PDB entry 8YW1 | electron microscopy, 3.44 A resolution | chains P and Q of the 33 polymer chains in the assembly

== Chain P (and Q) ==
Molecule: capsid protein, partial
Source organism: Semliki Forest virus 4
Notes: chain Q of this document is another copy of the same molecule, construct and numbering; everything in this record applies to it too
Reference sequence: A0A0E3T652 (A0A0E3T652_SFV); numbering as in UniProt (aligned over 107-267)
Amino-acid sequence (161 residues; each row starts with the number of its first residue):
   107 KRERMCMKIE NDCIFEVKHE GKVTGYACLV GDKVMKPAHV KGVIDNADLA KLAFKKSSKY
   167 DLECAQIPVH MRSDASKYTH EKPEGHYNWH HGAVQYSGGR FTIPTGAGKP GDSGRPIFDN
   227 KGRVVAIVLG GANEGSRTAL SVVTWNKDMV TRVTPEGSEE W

== Interface between chain P and chain Q ==
Contacting residue pairs (9; chain P residue first):
  Asp-138(P) / Arg-206(Q)  salt bridge
  Val-175(P) / Asn-239(Q)
  Val-175(P) / Glu-240(Q)
  Arg-178(P) / Arg-206(Q)
  Arg-178(P) / Glu-240(Q)
  Arg-178(P) / Glu-262(Q)  salt bridge
  Ser-179(P) / Glu-240(Q)  hydrogen bond (side chain-backbone)
  Ser-179(P) / Ser-242(Q)
  Ser-179(P) / Arg-243(Q)
Interface residues without a listed pair, chain P (5 interface residues in all): His-176
Interface residues without a listed pair, chain Q (8 interface residues in all): Gly-241, Pro-261

== In short ==
5 residues of chain P and 8 residues of chain Q are in contact; the contacts include 1 hydrogen bond and 2
salt bridges. Polar contacts include Asp-138(P)/Arg-206(Q), Arg-178(P)/Glu-262(Q) and Ser-179(P)/Glu-240(Q).
Both chains are capsid protein, partial (Semliki Forest virus 4). Entry 8YW1 (Semliki Forest virus viron in
complex with VLDLR) was determined by electron microscopy, deposited together with 8YVY, 8YVZ and 8YW2.
